4JNX - chains A and D of the 4 polymer chains in the assembly; structure by X-ray diffraction, 1.95 A resolution.

# Chain A (and D)
Protein: RNA silencing suppressor p19
From: Tomato bushy stunt virus
Notes: chain D of this document is another copy of the same molecule, construct and numbering; everything in this record applies to it too
UniProt: P69517 (P19_TBSVK); residues 5-127 here correspond to UniProt positions 27-149 (UniProt number = residue number + 22)
Amino-acid sequence (127 residues; row label = number of the first residue in the row):
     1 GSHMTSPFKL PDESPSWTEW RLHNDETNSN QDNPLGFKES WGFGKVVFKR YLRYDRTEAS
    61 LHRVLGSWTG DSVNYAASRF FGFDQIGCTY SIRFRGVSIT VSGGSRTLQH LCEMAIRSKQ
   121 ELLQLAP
Not modelled in the structure: 1, 28-29
Construct notes: expression tag (1-4)

# Chain A / chain D interface
Residue-residue contacts - 34 pairs, chain A then chain D:
  R95(A) with H110(D)
  G96(A) with G103(D)
  V97(A) with S102(D); L111(D), hydrophobic
  S98(A) with T100(D); V101(D); S102(D), hydrogen bond (backbone-backbone)
  I99(A) with I99(D), hydrophobic; T100(D)
  T100(A) with S98(D); I99(D); T100(D), hydrogen bond (backbone-backbone)
  V101(A) with S98(D)
  S102(A) with G96(D); V97(D); S98(D), hydrogen bond (backbone-backbone)
  G103(A) with G96(D)
  T107(A) with G96(D)
  H110(A) with R95(D); L125(D); A126(D); P127(D)
  L111(A) with V97(D), hydrophobic
  M114(A) with E121(D); L122(D), hydrophobic; L125(D), hydrophobic
  R117(A) with E121(D)
  E121(A) with M114(D); R117(D)
  L122(A) with M114(D), hydrophobic
  L125(A) with H110(D); M114(D), hydrophobic
  A126(A) with H110(D)
  P127(A) with H110(D)
Other interface residues (no listed pair), chain A (22 interface residues in all): R93, G104, E113
Other interface residues (no listed pair), chain D (21 interface residues in all): G104, T107, E113

# In short
The interface between chain A and chain D involves 22 residues on one side and 21 on the other; the contacts
include 3 hydrogen bonds. The backbones hydrogen-bond at S98(A)-S102(D) and T100(A)-T100(D).
Both chains are RNA silencing suppressor p19 (Tomato bushy stunt virus). Entry 4JNX (Crystal structure of RNA
silencing suppressor p19 complexed with double-helical RNA 20mer pG(CUG)6C) was determined by X-ray
diffraction.
